3JUC - chain A; structure by X-ray diffraction, 1.20 A resolution.

# Chain A
Name: AIG2-like domain-containing protein 1
From: Homo sapiens
Notes: EC 2.3.2.4
Reference sequence: Q9BVM4 (A2LD1_HUMAN); residues 1-153 here = UniProt positions 1-153
Sequence (153 residues; each row starts with the number of its first residue):
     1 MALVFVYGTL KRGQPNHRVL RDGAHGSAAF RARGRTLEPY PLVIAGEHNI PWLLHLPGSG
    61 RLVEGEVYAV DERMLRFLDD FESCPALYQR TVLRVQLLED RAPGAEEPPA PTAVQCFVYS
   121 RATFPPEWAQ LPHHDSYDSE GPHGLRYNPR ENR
Not modelled in the structure: 104-105, 152-153
Residues lining bound ligands: pyroglutamic acid (PCA): Phe5, Val6, Tyr7, Gly8, Thr9, Leu10, Lys11, Pro51, Glu82, Tyr88, Tyr119
Curated features (UniProtKB/Swiss-Prot):
  - active site: Glu82 (Proton acceptor)
  - binding site (substrate): Tyr7 to Leu10
  - mutagenesis: Glu82 (E82A/Q: Loss of activity)
From the paper describing this entry:
  - binding site for pyroglutamic acid: Tyr7, Gly8, Thr9, Leu10, Glu82, Tyr88, Tyr119
  - catalytic residues: Thr9, Glu82 (proposed by the authors, not directly observed)
  - specificity-determining residues: Phe81 (proposed by the authors, not directly observed)
  - mutagenesis - E82A, E82Q: abolished catalytic activity
  - mutagenesis - E82A: decreased stability

# Summary
Ligands of chain A: pyroglutamic acid. UniProt lists active-site residue Glu82, 4 substrate-binding residues
and one mutagenesis site. From the paper: catalytic residues Thr9 and Glu82; E82A and E82Q abolish catalytic
activity.
Chain A is AIG2-like domain-containing protein 1 (Homo sapiens); the structure, Human gamma-glutamylamine
cyclotransferase complex with 5-oxoproline, was determined by X-ray diffraction, deposited together with 3JUB
and 3JUD.
